8DF8 - chains A and B of the 4 polymer chains in the assembly; structure by X-ray diffraction, 2.92 A resolution.

[Chain A (and B)]
Name: Topoisomerase V
Organism: Methanopyrus kandleri
Notes: chain B of this document is another copy of the same molecule, construct and numbering; everything in this record applies to it too
UniProt: Q977W1 (Q977W1_9EURY); residues 1-854 here = UniProt positions 1-854
Amino-acid sequence (854 residues; numbered 1 to 854; the number before each row is that of its first residue):
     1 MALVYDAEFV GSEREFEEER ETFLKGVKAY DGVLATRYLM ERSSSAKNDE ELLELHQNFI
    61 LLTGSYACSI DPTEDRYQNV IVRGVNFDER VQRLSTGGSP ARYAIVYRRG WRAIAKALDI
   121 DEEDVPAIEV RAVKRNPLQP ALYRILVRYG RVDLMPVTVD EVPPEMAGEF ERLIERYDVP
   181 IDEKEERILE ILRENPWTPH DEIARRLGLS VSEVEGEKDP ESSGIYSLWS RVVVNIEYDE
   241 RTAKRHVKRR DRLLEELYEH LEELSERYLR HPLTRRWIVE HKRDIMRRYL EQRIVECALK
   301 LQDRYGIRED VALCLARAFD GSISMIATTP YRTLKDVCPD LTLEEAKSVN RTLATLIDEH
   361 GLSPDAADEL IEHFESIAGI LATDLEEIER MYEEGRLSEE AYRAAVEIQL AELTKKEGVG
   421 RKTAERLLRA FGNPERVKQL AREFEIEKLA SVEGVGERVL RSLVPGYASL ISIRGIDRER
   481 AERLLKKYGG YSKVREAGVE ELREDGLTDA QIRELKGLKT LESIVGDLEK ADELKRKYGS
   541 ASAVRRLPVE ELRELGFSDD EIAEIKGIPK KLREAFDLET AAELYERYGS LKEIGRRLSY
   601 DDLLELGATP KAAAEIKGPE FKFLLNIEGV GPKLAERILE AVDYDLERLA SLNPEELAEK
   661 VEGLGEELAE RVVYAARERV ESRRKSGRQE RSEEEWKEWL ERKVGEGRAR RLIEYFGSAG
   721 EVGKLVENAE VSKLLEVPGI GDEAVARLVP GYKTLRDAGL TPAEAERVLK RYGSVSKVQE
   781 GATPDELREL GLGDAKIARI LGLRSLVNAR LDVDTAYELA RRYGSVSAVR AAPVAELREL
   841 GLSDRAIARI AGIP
Disordered / not traced: 1-2, 853-854
Sequence notes: engineered mutation Ala809 (Lys in Q977W1), Ala820 (Lys in Q977W1), Ala831 (Lys in Q977W1), Ala835 (Lys in Q977W1), Ala846 (Lys in Q977W1), Ala851 (Lys in Q977W1)
Ion coordination: K+ site 1: Ile473, Ile476; K+ site 2: Val737, Ile740
Small-molecule neighbours: phosphite ion (PO3): Arg131, Val133, Arg144, His200, Asp201, Glu215
Reported in the primary citation:
  - catalytic residues: Tyr226
  - binding site for the 42-nt DNA strand: Arg108, Arg131, Arg144, Arg293
  - binding site for the 42-nt DNA strand: Arg108
  - contacts within the chain: Arg144-Tyr226 (hydrogen bond), His200-Glu215 (hydrogen bond)
  - catalytic residues: Arg108 (proposed by the authors, not directly observed)
  - conformationally variable residues (helix shift): Arg288, Tyr289, Leu290
  - mutagenesis - R37A, R83A, R109A, A132I, K134A, K134A/R135A, R288A/R293A: decreased catalytic activity
  - mutagenesis - K47A, H56A, R135A, R288A, Y289A, R293A: unchanged catalytic activity
  - mutagenesis - R108A, R108A/R109A, K134E/R135E, R288E/R293E, R288E/L290P/R293E, L290P: abolished catalytic activity
  - catalytic residues: Arg131, Arg144 (citing earlier work)

[How chain A and chain B interact]
Contacting residue pairs - 135 pairs, chain A then chain B:
  Tyr38(A) with Glu564(B), hydrogen bond
  Glu41(A) with Lys570(B), hydrogen bond (backbone-side chain)
  Arg42(A) with Asp560(B), salt bridge; Ala563(B); Glu564(B); Arg573(B), hydrogen bond (backbone-side chain); Glu574(B)
  Ser43(A) with Glu574(B)
  Ser44(A) with Lys570(B); Glu574(B), hydrogen bond
  Glu123(A) with Arg513(B), salt bridge
  Leu269(A) with Ser558(B), hydrogen bond (backbone-side chain); Asp560(B)
  Arg270(A) with Phe557(B); Ser558(B)
  His271(A) with Ser558(B); Asp560(B), salt bridge; Glu561(B)
  Thr274(A) with Gly526(B)
  Arg276(A) with Arg513(B); Glu522(B); Gly526(B)
  Trp277(A) with Ser523(B); Glu564(B)
  Glu280(A) with Lys519(B); Ser523(B), hydrogen bond
  Arg283(A) with Lys519(B)
  Leu290(A) with Arg702(B)
  Leu299(A) with Arg474(B)
  Gln302(A) with Arg474(B)
  Asp303(A) with Ser472(B); Arg474(B), salt bridge
  Arg304(A) with Arg461(B), hydrogen bond (backbone-side chain); Ser472(B)
  Asp320(A) with Arg702(B), salt bridge; Arg747(B), salt bridge
  Ser322(A) with Arg747(B)
  Met325(A) with Arg702(B); Lys703(B); Val704(B); Gly705(B); Arg708(B); Glu743(B); Ala744(B); Arg747(B)
  Thr329(A) with Arg708(B), hydrogen bond
  Arg332(A) with Arg711(B)
  Arg351(A) with Glu417(B), salt bridge; Arg458(B)
  Thr355(A) with Glu417(B), hydrogen bond
  Glu359(A) with Thr414(B); Lys416(B); Glu417(B); Gly418(B), hydrogen bond (side chain-backbone); Val419(B)
  Glu372(A) with Arg711(B), salt bridge; Gly739(B)
  Glu375(A) with Arg708(B), salt bridge; Gly741(B), hydrogen bond (side chain-backbone); Asp742(B), hydrogen bond (side chain-backbone); Glu743(B), hydrogen bond (side chain-backbone); Ala744(B), hydrogen bond (side chain-backbone)
  Arg396(A) with Pro738(B)
  Thr414(A) with Glu359(B)
  Lys416(A) with Glu359(B)
  Glu417(A) with Arg351(B), salt bridge; Thr355(B); Glu359(B)
  Gly418(A) with Glu359(B), hydrogen bond (backbone-side chain)
  Val419(A) with Glu359(B)
  Gly420(A) with Glu359(B)
  Arg458(A) with Arg351(B)
  Arg461(A) with Arg304(B), hydrogen bond (side chain-backbone)
  Ser472(A) with Asp303(B); Arg304(B)
  Arg474(A) with Leu299(B); Gln302(B); Asp303(B), salt bridge
  Lys487(A) with Arg810(B)
  Tyr488(A) with Arg810(B)
  Gly498(A) with Arg845(B)
  Glu500(A) with Arg845(B), salt bridge
  Glu501(A) with Arg810(B), salt bridge; Arg845(B), salt bridge
  Arg513(A) with Arg276(B)
  Lys519(A) with Glu123(B), salt bridge; Glu280(B); Arg283(B)
  Glu522(A) with Arg276(B)
  Ser523(A) with Trp277(B); Glu280(B), hydrogen bond
  Gly526(A) with Thr274(B)
  Phe557(A) with Arg270(B)
  Ser558(A) with Leu269(B), hydrogen bond (side chain-backbone); Arg270(B); His271(B)
  Asp560(A) with Arg42(B), salt bridge; Leu269(B); His271(B), salt bridge
  Glu561(A) with His271(B), salt bridge
  Glu564(A) with Tyr38(B), hydrogen bond; Arg42(B); Trp277(B), hydrogen bond
  Lys570(A) with Glu41(B), hydrogen bond (side chain-backbone)
  Arg573(A) with Arg42(B)
  Glu574(A) with Arg42(B); Ser44(B), hydrogen bond
  Arg702(A) with Asp320(B), salt bridge; Met325(B)
  Lys703(A) with Met325(B)
  Val704(A) with Met325(B), hydrophobic
  Gly705(A) with Met325(B)
  Arg708(A) with Met325(B), hydrogen bond (side chain-backbone); Thr328(B), hydrogen bond; Thr329(B), hydrogen bond; Glu375(B), salt bridge
  Arg711(A) with Arg332(B); Glu372(B), salt bridge
  Gly739(A) with Glu372(B), hydrogen bond (backbone-backbone)
  Gly741(A) with Glu375(B), hydrogen bond (backbone-side chain)
  Asp742(A) with Glu375(B), hydrogen bond (backbone-side chain)
  Glu743(A) with Met325(B); Glu375(B), hydrogen bond (backbone-side chain)
  Ala744(A) with Met325(B); Glu375(B)
  Arg747(A) with Asp320(B), salt bridge; Ser322(B); Met325(B)
  Asn808(A) with Lys493(B)
  Arg810(A) with Tyr488(B); Glu501(B), salt bridge
  Arg845(A) with Glu500(B), salt bridge; Glu501(B); Arg536(B)
  Arg849(A) with Glu501(B), salt bridge
Other interface residues (no listed pair), chain A (89 interface residues in all): Met40, Arg293, Tyr305, Ala318, Phe319, Thr328, Thr333, His373, Gln439, Ile471, Arg536, Ala563, Pro738, Ile740, Arg799
Other interface residues (no listed pair), chain B (89 interface residues in all): Ser43, Leu290, Arg293, Tyr305, Ala318, Phe319, Ser324, Ser348, Arg396, Gly420, Gln439, Ile471, Lys487, Gly498, Ile524, Glu706, Gly707, Arg799

[Summary]
Chain A and chain B each contribute 89 residues to their interface; the contacts include 29 hydrogen bonds and
25 salt bridges. Polar pairs include Arg42(A)-Asp560(B), Glu123(A)-Arg513(B) and His271(A)-Asp560(B). From the
paper: catalytic residues Tyr226(A), Arg108(A) and Arg131(A) among others; R37A, R83A and R109A of chain A,
among others, reduce catalytic activity; 19 substitutions were tested in all.
Both chains are Topoisomerase V (Methanopyrus kandleri). Entry 8DF8 (Structure of M. kandleri topoisomerase V
in complex with DNA. 40 base pair symmetric DNA complex) was determined by X-ray diffraction, deposited
together with 8DF7, 8DF9 and 8DFB.
